Entry 4R00 (X-ray diffraction, 2.80 A resolution); this record covers chains J and X of the 28 polymer chains in the assembly.

== Chain J (and X) ==
Molecule: Proteasome subunit beta type-4
Source organism: Saccharomyces cerevisiae
Notes: EC 3.4.25.1; chain X of this document is another copy of the same molecule, construct and numbering; everything in this record applies to it too
Reference sequence: P22141 (PSB4_YEAST); numbering as in UniProt (aligned over 1-198)
Chain sequence (198 residues; numbered 1 to 198; the number before each row is that of its first residue):
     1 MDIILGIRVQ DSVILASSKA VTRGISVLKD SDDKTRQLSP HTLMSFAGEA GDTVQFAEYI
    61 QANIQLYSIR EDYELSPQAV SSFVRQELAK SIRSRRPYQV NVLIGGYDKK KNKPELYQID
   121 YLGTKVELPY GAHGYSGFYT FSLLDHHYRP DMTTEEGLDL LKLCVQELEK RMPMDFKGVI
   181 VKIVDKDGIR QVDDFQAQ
Not modelled in the structure: 196-198
UniProt features mapped onto this chain:
  - modified residue: Met1 (N-acetylmethionine), Ser76 (Phosphoserine)

== How chain J and chain X interact ==
Pairs across the interface (39):
  Thr22(J) - Pro173(X)
  Gly24(J) - Pro173(X)
  Ile25(J) - Tyr135(X)  hydrophobic
  Ile25(J) - Tyr139(X)  hydrogen bond (backbone-side chain)
  Ile25(J) - Arg171(X)
  Ile25(J) - Pro173(X)
  Ser26(J) - Tyr139(X)
  Ser26(J) - Arg171(X)
  Val27(J) - Lys170(X)
  Val27(J) - Arg171(X)  hydrogen bond (backbone-side chain)
  Val27(J) - Met172(X)
  Val27(J) - Pro173(X)
  Leu28(J) - Arg171(X)
  Asp30(J) - Lys170(X)  salt bridge
  Tyr135(J) - Ile25(X)  hydrophobic
  Tyr139(J) - Ile25(X)  hydrogen bond (side chain-backbone)
  Glu169(J) - Asp175(X)
  Glu169(J) - Lys177(X)  hydrogen bond (backbone-side chain)
  Lys170(J) - Val27(X)
  Lys170(J) - Asp30(X)  salt bridge
  Lys170(J) - Lys177(X)  hydrogen bond (backbone-side chain)
  Arg171(J) - Ile25(X)
  Arg171(J) - Ser26(X)
  Arg171(J) - Val27(X)  hydrogen bond (side chain-backbone)
  Arg171(J) - Leu28(X)
  Met172(J) - Val27(X)
  Pro173(J) - Thr22(X)
  Pro173(J) - Gly24(X)
  Pro173(J) - Ile25(X)
  Pro173(J) - Val27(X)  hydrophobic
  Pro173(J) - Met174(X)
  Pro173(J) - Asp175(X)  hydrogen bond (backbone-backbone)
  Met174(J) - Pro173(X)
  Met174(J) - Met174(X)  hydrophobic
  Asp175(J) - Glu169(X)
  Asp175(J) - Pro173(X)  hydrogen bond (backbone-backbone)
  Asp175(J) - Asp175(X)
  Lys177(J) - Glu169(X)  hydrogen bond (side chain-backbone)
  Lys177(J) - Lys170(X)  hydrogen bond (side chain-backbone)

== In short ==
Chain J and chain X each contribute 17 residues to their interface; the contacts include 10 hydrogen bonds and
2 salt bridges. Polar pairs include Asp30(J)-Lys170(X), Ile25(J)-Tyr139(X) and Val27(J)-Arg171(X).
Both chains are Proteasome subunit beta type-4 (Saccharomyces cerevisiae). Entry 4R00 (yCP beta5-C52F mutant
in complex with Omuralide) was determined by X-ray diffraction together with 4QUX, 4QUY, 4QV0, 4QV1, 4QV3,
4QV4 and 42 further entries from the same study.
